Entry 4R7M (X-ray diffraction, 2.85 A resolution); this record covers chains B and F of the 6 polymer chains in the assembly.

== Chain B (and F) ==
Protein: M17 leucyl aminopeptidase
Organism: Plasmodium falciparum 3D7
Notes: chain F of this document is another copy of the same molecule, construct and numbering; everything in this record applies to it too
UniProtKB: Q8IL11 (Q8IL11_PLAF7); numbering as in UniProt (aligned over 84-605)
Amino-acid sequence (528 residues; row label = number of the first residue in the row):
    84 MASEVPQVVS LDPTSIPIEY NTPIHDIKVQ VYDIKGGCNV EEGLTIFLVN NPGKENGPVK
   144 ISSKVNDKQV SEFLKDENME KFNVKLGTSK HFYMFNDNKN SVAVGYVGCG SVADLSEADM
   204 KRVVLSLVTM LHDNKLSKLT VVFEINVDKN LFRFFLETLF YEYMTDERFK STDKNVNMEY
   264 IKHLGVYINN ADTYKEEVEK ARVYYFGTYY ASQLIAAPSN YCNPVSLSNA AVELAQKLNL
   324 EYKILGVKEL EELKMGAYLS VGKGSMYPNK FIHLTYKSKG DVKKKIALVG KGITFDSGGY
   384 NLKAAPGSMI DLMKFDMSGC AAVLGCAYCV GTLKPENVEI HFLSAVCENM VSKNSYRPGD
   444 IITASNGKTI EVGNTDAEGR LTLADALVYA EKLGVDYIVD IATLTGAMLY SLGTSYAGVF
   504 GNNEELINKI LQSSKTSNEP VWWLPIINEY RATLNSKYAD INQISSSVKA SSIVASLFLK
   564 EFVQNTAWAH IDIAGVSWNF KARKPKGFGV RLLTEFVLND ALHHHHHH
Unresolved in the structure: 84-85, 258-261, 602-611 (chain F: 84-85, 136-137, 256-261, 604-611)
Construct notes: engineered mutation Gln152 (Asn in Q8IL11), Gln515 (Asn in Q8IL11), Gln546 (Asn in Q8IL11); expression tag (606-611)
UniProt features mapped onto this chain:
  - region: Asn384 to Ser401 (L13 loop)
  - active site: Lys386, Arg463
  - binding site (a peptide): Lys374, Asp379, Lys386, Asp399, Asp459
  - binding site (Zn(2+)): Lys374, Asp379, Asp394, Met396, Asp399, Asp459, Glu461
  - site: Lys386 (Essential for hexamer stabilization)
  - mutagenesis: Asp379 (D379A: 6.5-fold reduction in catalytic efficiency in the presence of Co(2+); 854-fold reduction in catalytic efficiency in the presence of Mn(2+); substrate affinity is slightly reduced ...), Lys386 (K386A: 100-fold decrease in catalytic efficiency. 2-fold decrease in substrate affinity. Loss of hexamer formation with formation of dimers and trimers), Ala387 (A387P: 16-fold decrease in catalytic efficiency. No effect on hexamer formation), Ala388 to Gly390 (8-fold decrease in catalytic efficiency. 3-fold decrease in substrate affinity. No effect on hexamer formation), Ala388 to Pro389 (13-fold decrease in catalytic efficiency. 1.5-fold decrease in substrate affinity. No effect on hexamer formation), Asp394 (D394A: 7.5-fold increase in catalytic efficiency. No effect on hexamer formation. 1.7-fold increase in substrate affinity), Glu461 (E461L: 6.5-fold reduction in catalytic efficiency in the presence of Co(2+); 854-fold reduction in catalytic efficiency in the presence of Mn(2+); substrate affinity is slightly reduced ...), Trp525 (W525A: Loss of catalytic activity and impairs oligomerization; when associated with A-533), Tyr533 (Y533A: Loss of catalytic activity and impairs oligomerization; when associated with A-525)
Ion coordination: Zn2+ site 1: Lys374, Asp399, Glu461 (together with 3MW); Zn2+ site 2: Asp379, Asp459, Glu461 (together with 3MW)
Residues lining bound ligands:
  - 3MW (4-amino-N-{(1R)-2-(hydroxyamino)-2-oxo-1-[4-(1H-pyrazol-1-yl)phenyl]ethyl}benzamide): Lys374, Asp379, Lys386, Met392, Leu395, Met396, Phe398, Asp399, Asn457, Asp459, Ala460, Glu461, Gly462, Arg463, Thr486, Leu487, Thr488, Gly489, Leu492, Ser554, Ala577
  - carbonate ion (CO3): Lys374, Asp459, Ala460, Glu461, Gly462, Arg463, Leu487, Thr488

== Chain B / chain F interface ==
Contacting residue pairs - 18 pairs, chain B then chain F:
  Phe156(B) with Tyr176(F); Phe178(F), hydrophobic
  Asn161(B) with Phe178(F)
  Lys164(B) with Ser184(F)
  Phe165(B) with Tyr176(F)
  Lys173(B) with Tyr176(F); Asp216(F), hydrogen bond (side chain-backbone); Asn217(F), hydrogen bond
  His174(B) with His174(F); Phe175(F); Tyr176(F), hydrogen bond (backbone-backbone)
  Phe175(B) with Phe175(F); Tyr176(F), hydrophobic
  Tyr176(B) with Phe156(F), hydrophobic; Tyr176(F), hydrogen bond (backbone-backbone); Met177(F)
  Asp216(B) with Phe165(F)
  Lys218(B) with Lys164(F), hydrogen bond (backbone-backbone)
Also at the interface, not in a pair above, chain B (11 interface residues in all): Asn217
Also at the interface, not in a pair above, chain F (12 interface residues in all): Glu155

== Overview ==
Chain B and chain F form an interface of 11 and 12 residues respectively; the contacts include 5 hydrogen
bonds. Polar contacts include Lys173(B)-Asp216(F), Lys173(B)-Asn217(F) and His174(B)-Tyr176(F). Chain B binds
carbonate ion and compound 3MW.
Chain B and chain F are both M17 leucyl aminopeptidase (Plasmodium falciparum 3D7); the structure, Structure
of the m17 leucyl aminopeptidase from malaria complexed with a hydroxamic acid-based inhibitor, was determined
by X-ray diffraction (same publication as 4R5T, 4R5V, 4R5X, 4R6T and 4R76).
